Entry 5WRE (X-ray diffraction, 1.95 A resolution); this record covers chains D and E of the 6 polymer chains in the assembly.

[Chain D (and E)]
Protein: Core protein
Source organism: Hepatitis B virus
Notes: chain E of this document is another copy of the same molecule, construct and numbering; everything in this record applies to it too
UniProt: L7R9I1 (L7R9I1_HBV); residue numbers follow UniProt; this construct covers 1-149
Sequence (155 residues; each row starts with the number of its first residue):
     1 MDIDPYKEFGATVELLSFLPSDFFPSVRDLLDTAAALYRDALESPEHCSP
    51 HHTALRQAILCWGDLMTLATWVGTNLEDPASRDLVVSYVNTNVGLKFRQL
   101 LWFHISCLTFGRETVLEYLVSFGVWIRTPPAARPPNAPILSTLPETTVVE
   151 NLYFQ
Unresolved in the structure: 145-149 (chain E: 143-155)
Sequence notes: engineered mutation Ala132 (Tyr in L7R9I1); expression tag (150-155)
Small-molecule neighbours: 7TL ((2S)-1-[[(4R)-4-(2-chloranyl-4-fluoranyl-phenyl)-5-methoxycarbonyl-2-(1,3-thiazol-2-yl)-1,4-dihydropyrimidin-6-yl]methyl]-4,4-bis(fluoranyl)pyrrolidine-2-carboxylic acid): Phe23, Pro25, Asp29, Leu30, Thr33, Leu37, Trp102, Ile105, Ser106, Thr109, Phe110, Tyr118, Phe122, Ile139, Leu140, Ser141
What the authors report for this chain:
  - binding site for 7TL: Phe23, Pro25, Asp29, Leu30, Thr33, Leu37, Trp102, Ile105, Ser106, Thr109, Phe110, Tyr118, Phe122, Val124, Trp125, Arg127, Thr128, Arg133, Pro134, Ile139, Leu140, Ser141

[Interface between chain D and chain E]
Pairs across the interface (20; chain D residue first):
  Asp22(D) with Pro129(E)
  Phe23(D) with Pro129(E)
  Phe24(D) with Pro129(E)
  Pro25(D) with Arg127(E); Pro129(E)
  Asp29(D) with Arg127(E), salt bridge
  Asp32(D) with Phe18(E); Arg127(E), salt bridge
  Thr33(D) with Phe18(E); Val124(E); Arg127(E)
  Ala36(D) with Phe18(E), hydrophobic
  Leu37(D) with Val120(E), hydrophobic
  Arg39(D) with Glu14(E)
  Phe122(D) with Ala132(E), hydrophobic
  Trp125(D) with Ala131(E)
  Asn136(D) with Arg133(E); Pro134(E); Pro135(E)
  Ala137(D) with Ala132(E)
Interface residues without a listed pair, chain D (17 interface residues in all): Tyr118, Pro138, Ile139
Interface residues without a listed pair, chain E (12 interface residues in all): Leu15

[In short]
17 residues of chain D face 12 of chain E across their interface; the contacts include 2 salt bridges. Polar
pairs include Asp29(D)-Arg127(E) and Asp32(D)-Arg127(E). Chain D binds compound 7TL. From the paper: a binding
site for 7TL at Phe23(D), Pro25(D) and Asp29(D) among others.
Both chains are Core protein (Hepatitis B virus). Entry 5WRE (Hepatitis B virus core protein Y132A mutant in
complex with heteroaryldihydropyrimidine (HAP_R01)) was determined by X-ray diffraction (same publication as
5WTW).
